2CW0 - chains B and D of the 6 polymer chains in the assembly; structure by X-ray diffraction, 3.30 A resolution.

# Chain B
Molecule: DNA-directed RNA polymerase alpha chain
From: Thermus thermophilus
Notes: EC 2.7.7.6
UniProt: Q5SHR6 (RPOA_THET8); residue numbers follow UniProt; this construct covers 1-315
Amino-acid sequence (315 residues; row label = number of the first residue in the row):
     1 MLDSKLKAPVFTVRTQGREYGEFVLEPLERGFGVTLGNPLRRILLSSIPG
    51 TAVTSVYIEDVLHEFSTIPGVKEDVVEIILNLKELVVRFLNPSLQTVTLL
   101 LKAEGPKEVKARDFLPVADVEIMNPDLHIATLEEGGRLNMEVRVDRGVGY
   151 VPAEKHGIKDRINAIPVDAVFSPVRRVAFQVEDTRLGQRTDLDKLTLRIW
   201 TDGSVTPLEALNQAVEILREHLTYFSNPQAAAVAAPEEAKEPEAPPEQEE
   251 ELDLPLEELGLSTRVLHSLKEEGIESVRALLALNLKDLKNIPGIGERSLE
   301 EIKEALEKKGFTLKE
Disordered / not traced: 230-315

# Chain D
Molecule: DNA-directed RNA polymerase beta' chain
From: Thermus thermophilus
Notes: EC 2.7.7.6
UniProt: Q8RQE8 (RPOC_THET8); numbering as in UniProt (aligned over 1-1524)
Amino-acid sequence (1524 residues; each row starts with the number of its first residue):
     1 MKKEVRKVRIALASPEKIRSWSYGEVEKPETINYRTLKPERDGLFDERIF
    51 GPIKDYECACGKYKRQRFEGKVCERCGVEVTKSIVRRYRMGHIELATPAA
   101 HIWFVKDVPSKIGTLLDLSATELEQVLYFSKYIVLDPKGAILNGVPVEKR
   151 QLLTDEEYRELRYGKQETYPLPPGVDALVKDGEEVVKGQELAPGVVSRLD
   201 GVALYRFPRRVRVEYVKKERAGLRLPLAAWVEKEAYKPGEILAELPEPYL
   251 FRAEEEGVVELKELEEGAFLVLRREDEPVATYFLPVGMTPLVVHGEIVEK
   301 GQPLAEAKGLLRMPRQVRAAQVEAEEEGETVYLTLFLEWTEPKDYRVQPH
   351 MNVVVPEGARVEAGDKIVAAIDPEEEVIAEAEGVVHLHEPASILVVKARV
   401 YPFEDDVEVSTGDRVAPGDVLADGGKVKSDVYGRVEVDLVRNVVRVVESY
   451 DIDARMGAEAIQQLLKELDLEALEKELLEEMKHPSRARRAKARKRLEVVR
   501 AFLDSGNRPEWMILEAVPVLPPDLRPMVQVDGGRFATSDLNDLYRRLINR
   551 NNRLKKLLAQGAPEIIIRNEKRMLQEAVDALLDNGRRGAPVTNPGSDRPL
   601 RSLTDILSGKQGRFRQNLLGKRVDYSGRSVIVVGPQLKLHQCGLPKRMAL
   651 ELFKPFLLKKMEEKGIAPNVKAARRMLERQRDIKDEVWDALEEVIHGKVV
   701 LLNRAPTLHRLGIQAFQPVLVEGQSIQLHPLVCEAFNADFDGDQMAVHVP
   751 LSSFAQAEARIQMLSAHNLLSPASGEPLAKPSRDIILGLYYITQVRKEKK
   801 GAGLEFATPEEALAAHERGEVALNAPIKVAGRETSVGRLKYVFANPDEAL
   851 LAVAHGIVDLQDVVTVRYMGKRLETSPGRILFARIVAEAVEDEKVAWELI
   901 QLDVPQEKNSLKDLVYQAFLRLGMEKTARLLDALKYYGFTFSTTSGITIG
   951 IDDAVIPEEKKQYLEEADRKLLQIEQAYEMGFLTDRERYDQILQLWTETT
  1001 EKVTQAVFKNFEENYPFNPLYVMAQSGARGNPQQIRQLCGLRGLMQKPSG
  1051 ETFEVPVRSSFREGLTVLEYFISSHGARKGGADTALRTADSGYLTRKLVD
  1101 VTHEIVVREADCGTTNYISVPLFQPDEVTRSLRLRKRADIEAGLYGRVLA
  1151 REVEVLGVRLEEGRYLSMDDVHLLIKAAEAGEIQEVPVRSPLTCQTRYGV
  1201 CQKCYGYDLSMARPVSIGEAVGIVAAQSIGEPGTQLTMRTFHTGGVAGAA
  1251 DITQGLPRVIELFEARRPKAKAVISEIDGVVRIEETEEKLSVFVESEGFS
  1301 KEYKLPKEARLLVKDGDYVEAGQPLTRGAIDPHQLLEAKGPEAVERYLVE
  1351 EIQKVYRAQGVKLHDKHIEIVVRQMMKYVEVTDPGDSRLLEGQVLEKWDV
  1401 EALNERLIAEGKTPVAWKPLLMGVTKSALSTKSWLSAASFQNTTHVLTEA
  1451 AIAGKKDELIGLKENVILGRLIPAGTGSDFVRFTQVVDQKTLKAIEEARK
  1501 EAVEAKERPAARRGVKREQPGKQA
Disordered / not traced: 1, 252-363, 1506-1524
Ion coordination: Zn2+ site 1: Cys58, Cys60, Cys73, Cys76; Zn2+ site 2: Cys1194, Cys1201, Cys1204

# Chain B / chain D interface
Contacting residue pairs - 23 pairs, chain B then chain D:
  Leu45(B) - His855(D)  hydrogen bond (backbone-side chain)
  Phe65(B) - Leu813(D)  hydrophobic
  Phe65(B) - Glu817(D)
  Phe65(B) - Leu839(D)  hydrophobic
  Glu77(B) - Arg872(D)  salt bridge
  Leu80(B) - Val842(D)
  Leu80(B) - Ala844(D)
  Lys83(B) - Val842(D)
  Lys83(B) - Glu848(D)
  Glu84(B) - Ala844(D)
  Glu84(B) - Asn845(D)
  Gly149(B) - His855(D)
  Tyr150(B) - Phe843(D)
  Tyr150(B) - His855(D)  hydrogen bond (backbone-side chain)
  Tyr150(B) - Ile857(D)  hydrophobic
  Pro152(B) - Ile857(D)  hydrophobic
  Glu154(B) - Lys840(D)
  Val170(B) - Glu848(D)
  Arg176(B) - Asp847(D)  salt bridge
  Arg176(B) - Arg884(D)
  Arg176(B) - Glu888(D)  salt bridge
  Arg185(B) - Asp689(D)  salt bridge
  Arg185(B) - Glu692(D)  salt bridge
Also at the interface, not in a pair above, chain B (18 interface residues in all): Val76, Val148, Ser172, Val174, Arg175
Also at the interface, not in a pair above, chain D (19 interface residues in all): Leu851, Ala852

# Summary
Chain B and chain D form an interface of 18 and 19 residues respectively; the contacts include 2 hydrogen
bonds and 5 salt bridges. Polar pairs include Glu77(B)-Arg872(D), Arg176(B)-Asp847(D) and Arg176(B)-Glu888(D).
The Zn2+ site 1 is built by Cys58(D), Cys60(D), Cys73(D) and Cys76(D).
Chain B is DNA-directed RNA polymerase alpha chain and chain D is DNA-directed RNA polymerase beta' chain,
both from Thermus thermophilus; the structure, Crystal structure of Thermus thermophilus RNA polymerase
holoenzyme at 3.3 angstroms resolution, was determined by X-ray diffraction (same publication as 1ZYR).
